Entry 7LS4 (X-ray diffraction, 2.05 A resolution); this record covers chain A.

Chain A:
Molecule: Cholesterol 24-hydroxylase
Organism: Homo sapiens
Notes: EC 1.14.14.25
UniProt: Q9Y6A2 (CP46A_HUMAN); residues 28-494 here = UniProt positions 28-494
Amino-acid sequence (474 residues; row label = number of the first residue in the row):
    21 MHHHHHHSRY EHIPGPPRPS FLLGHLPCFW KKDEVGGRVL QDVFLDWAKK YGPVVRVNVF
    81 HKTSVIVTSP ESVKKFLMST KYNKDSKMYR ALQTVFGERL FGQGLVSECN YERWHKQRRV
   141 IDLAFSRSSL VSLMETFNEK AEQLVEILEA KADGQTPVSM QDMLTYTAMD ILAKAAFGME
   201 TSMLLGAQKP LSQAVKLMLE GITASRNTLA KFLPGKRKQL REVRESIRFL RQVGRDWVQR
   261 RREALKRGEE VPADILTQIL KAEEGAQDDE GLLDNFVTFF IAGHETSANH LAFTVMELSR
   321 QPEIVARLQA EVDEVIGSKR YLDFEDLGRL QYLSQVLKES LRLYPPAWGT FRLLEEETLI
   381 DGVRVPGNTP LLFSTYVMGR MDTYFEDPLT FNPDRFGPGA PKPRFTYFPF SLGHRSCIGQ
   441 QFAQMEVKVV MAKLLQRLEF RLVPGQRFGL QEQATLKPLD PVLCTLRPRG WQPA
Unresolved in the structure: 21-27, 38-58, 227-235, 490-494
Sequence notes: initiating methionine (21); expression tag (22-27)
Metal / ion sites: heme Fe: Cys437 (together with YCG)
Residues lining bound ligands:
  - heme (HEM): Lys104, Tyr109, Leu125, Val126, Trp134, Arg138, Phe145, Leu192, Ile275, Thr298, Phe299, Ala302, Gly303, Thr306, Ser307, His310, Leu361, Pro366, Ala367, Gly369, Thr370, Arg372, Pro429, Phe430, Ser431, His434, Arg435, Ser436, Cys437, Ile438, Gly439, Phe442, Ala443, Glu446
  - YCG ([5,5-dimethyl-3-(2-methylphenyl)-4H-pyrazol-1-yl]-pyridin-4-yl-methanone): Leu112, Phe121, Val126, Leu219, Ile222, Ile301, Ala302, Glu305, Thr306, Ala367, Trp368, Gly369, Cys437, Ala474, Thr475
UniProt features mapped onto this chain:
  - binding site (heme): Cys437

Overview:
Bound to chain A: heme and compound YCG. Curated annotation (UniProt) lists heme-binding residue Cys437.
Chain A is Cholesterol 24-hydroxylase (Homo sapiens); the structure, Co-complex CYP46A1 with 9129 (1b), was
determined by X-ray diffraction together with 7LRL and 7LS3 from the same study.
